9CET - chains P and W of the 4 polymer chains in the assembly; structure by electron microscopy, 3.00 A resolution.

[Chain P]
Molecule: Maltose/maltodextrin-binding periplasmic protein, Guillardia theta Fanzor1
From: Escherichia coli K-12
UniProtKB: chimeric construct of P0AEX9, L1JXG4: residues -391 to -26 from P0AEX9 (MALE_ECOLI) positions 27-392 (UniProt number = residue number + 418); residues 2-690 from L1JXG4 positions 2-690 (same numbers)
Sequence (1100 residues; row label = number of the first residue in the row; numbers below 1 keep their minus sign (Met-409 is residue -409)):
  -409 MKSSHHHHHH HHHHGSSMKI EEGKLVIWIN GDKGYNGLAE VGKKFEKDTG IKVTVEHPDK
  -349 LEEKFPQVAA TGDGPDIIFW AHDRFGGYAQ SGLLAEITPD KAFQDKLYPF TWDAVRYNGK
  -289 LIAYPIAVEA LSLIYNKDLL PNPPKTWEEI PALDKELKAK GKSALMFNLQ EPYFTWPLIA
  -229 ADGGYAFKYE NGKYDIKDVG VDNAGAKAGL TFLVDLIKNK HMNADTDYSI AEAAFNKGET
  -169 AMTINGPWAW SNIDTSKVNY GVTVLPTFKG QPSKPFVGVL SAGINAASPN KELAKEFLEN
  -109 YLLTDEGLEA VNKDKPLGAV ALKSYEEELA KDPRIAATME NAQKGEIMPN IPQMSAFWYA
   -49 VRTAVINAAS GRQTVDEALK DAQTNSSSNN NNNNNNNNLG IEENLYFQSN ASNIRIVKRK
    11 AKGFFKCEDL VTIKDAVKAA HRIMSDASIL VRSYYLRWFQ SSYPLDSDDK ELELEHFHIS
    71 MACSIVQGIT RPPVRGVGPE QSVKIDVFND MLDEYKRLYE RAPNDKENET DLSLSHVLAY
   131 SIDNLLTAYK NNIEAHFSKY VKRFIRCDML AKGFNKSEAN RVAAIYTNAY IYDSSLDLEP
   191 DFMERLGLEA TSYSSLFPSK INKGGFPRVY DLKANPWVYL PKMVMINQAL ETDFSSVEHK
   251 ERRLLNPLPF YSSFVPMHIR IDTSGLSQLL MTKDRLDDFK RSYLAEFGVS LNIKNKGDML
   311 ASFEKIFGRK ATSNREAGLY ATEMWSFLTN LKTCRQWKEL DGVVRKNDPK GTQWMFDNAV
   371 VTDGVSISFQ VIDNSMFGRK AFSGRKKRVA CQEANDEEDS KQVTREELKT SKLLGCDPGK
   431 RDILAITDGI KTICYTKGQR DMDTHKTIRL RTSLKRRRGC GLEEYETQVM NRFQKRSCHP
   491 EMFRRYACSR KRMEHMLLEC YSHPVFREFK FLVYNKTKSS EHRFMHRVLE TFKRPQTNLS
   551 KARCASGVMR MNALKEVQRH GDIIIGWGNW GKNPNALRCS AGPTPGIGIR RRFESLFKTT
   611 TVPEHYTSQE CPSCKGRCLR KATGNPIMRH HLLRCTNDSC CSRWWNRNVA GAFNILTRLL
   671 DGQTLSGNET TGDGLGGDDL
Unresolved in the structure: -409 to 1, 183-203, 394-414, 581-598, 671-690
Sequence notes: expression tag (-409 to -392); linker (-25 to 1)
Disulfides: Cys554-Cys651
Ion coordination: Zn2+: Cys621, Cys624, Cys628, Cys650
What the authors report for this chain:
  - mutagenesis - R85A: abolished catalytic activity
  - mutagenesis - S123A, H126A, Y130A, Q278A, F392A, N658D: decreased catalytic activity

[Chain W]
Molecule: 154-nt RNA strand
From: Guillardia theta
Sequence (154 nucleotides; numbered 1 to 154; the number before each row is that of its first residue):
     1 CACUAUCCGG UAACGAAACU ACCGGAGACG GGUUAGGAGG UGACGACCUC UAAAACCUAG
    61 AACUUAGAGU GCAAAAACGC CAUUACGAUU GUGAUGCCUA UUCAAGGGUG UCCCAAGUGU
   121 AAAAAGAAAG CACUCUAAGG AGUGGCCUUA UUAA
Unresolved in the structure: 1-4, 76-83, 89-116, 122-126, 150-154

[Chain P / chain W interface]
Pairs across the interface (120; chain P residue first):
  Ser2(P) - A141(W)  base contact
  Ile4(P) - A141(W)  base contact
  Arg5(P) - A141(W)  salt bridge to the phosphate
  Ile6(P) - A141(W)  hydrogen bond to the sugar
  Lys8(P) - G142(W)  phosphate contact
  Lys8(P) - U143(W)  salt bridge to the phosphate
  Arg9(P) - C63(W)  hydrogen bond to the sugar
  Lys10(P) - A61(W)  hydrogen bond to the sugar
  Lys10(P) - A62(W)  hydrogen bond to the base
  Lys10(P) - C63(W)  hydrogen bond to the phosphate
  Lys12(P) - A61(W)  salt bridge to the phosphate
  Lys12(P) - A62(W)  phosphate contact
  Asn134(P) - U143(W)  base contact
  Asn134(P) - G144(W)  hydrogen bond to the sugar
  Ala138(P) - G145(W)  sugar contact
  Asn141(P) - G144(W)  base contact
  Asn142(P) - C146(W)  hydrogen bond to the sugar
  His146(P) - C146(W)  hydrogen bond to the sugar
  His146(P) - C147(W)  hydrogen bond to the sugar
  Lys149(P) - C147(W)  hydrogen bond to the sugar
  Arg153(P) - U148(W)  salt bridge to the phosphate
  Arg253(P) - U149(W)  salt bridge to the phosphate
  Leu255(P) - C147(W)  phosphate contact
  Asn256(P) - C146(W)  hydrogen bond to the phosphate
  Asn256(P) - C147(W)  hydrogen bond to the phosphate
  Pro259(P) - G145(W)  sugar contact
  Pro259(P) - C146(W)  sugar contact
  Phe260(P) - C146(W)  phosphate contact
  Tyr261(P) - G144(W)  phosphate contact
  Tyr261(P) - G145(W)  phosphate contact
  Met267(P) - G144(W)  sugar contact
  His268(P) - U143(W)  sugar contact
  His268(P) - G144(W)  phosphate contact
  Arg345(P) - A62(W)  salt bridge to the phosphate
  Arg345(P) - C63(W)  salt bridge to the phosphate
  Glu349(P) - C63(W)  base contact
  Arg355(P) - G140(W)  base contact
  Arg355(P) - A141(W)  salt bridge to the phosphate
  Lys356(P) - A137(W)  salt bridge to the phosphate
  Asn357(P) - A138(W)  phosphate contact
  Asn357(P) - G139(W)  hydrogen bond to the phosphate
  Ser378(P) - G142(W)  hydrogen bond to the sugar
  Arg431(P) - A18(W)  salt bridge to the phosphate
  Gly439(P) - G15(W)  base contact
  Ile440(P) - G15(W)  base contact
  Lys441(P) - G9(W)  phosphate contact
  Lys441(P) - G10(W)  salt bridge to the phosphate
  Thr446(P) - C7(W)  hydrogen bond to the phosphate
  Thr446(P) - C8(W)  hydrogen bond to the phosphate
  Gly448(P) - C7(W)  sugar contact
  Gln449(P) - C7(W)  hydrogen bond to the sugar
  Met452(P) - U6(W)  base contact
  Met452(P) - C7(W)  sugar contact
  His455(P) - A28(W)  sugar contact
  His455(P) - C29(W)  sugar contact
  Ile458(P) - A28(W)  phosphate contact
  Ile458(P) - C29(W)  base contact
  Arg461(P) - A55(W)  salt bridge to the phosphate
  Arg461(P) - C56(W)  salt bridge to the phosphate
  Thr462(P) - C29(W)  base contact
  Lys465(P) - C57(W)  salt bridge to the phosphate
  Arg466(P) - A59(W)  salt bridge to the phosphate
  Arg486(P) - C147(W)  salt bridge to the phosphate
  Glu509(P) - A59(W)  base contact
  His513(P) - A59(W)  salt bridge to the phosphate
  His513(P) - G60(W)  base contact
  Pro514(P) - A59(W)  sugar contact
  Pro514(P) - G60(W)  sugar contact
  Val515(P) - C29(W)  base contact
  Val515(P) - G60(W)  base contact
  Glu518(P) - G60(W)  hydrogen bond to the sugar
  Glu518(P) - A61(W)  base contact
  Glu518(P) - A62(W)  hydrogen bond to the base
  Phe519(P) - C29(W)  base contact
  Lys520(P) - G144(W)  salt bridge to the phosphate
  Phe521(P) - A62(W)  base contact
  Leu522(P) - C29(W)  sugar contact
  Leu522(P) - A62(W)  base contact
  Tyr524(P) - G142(W)  phosphate contact
  Asn525(P) - A62(W)  base contact
  Asn525(P) - C63(W)  hydrogen bond to the phosphate
  Asn525(P) - U64(W)  hydrogen bond to the phosphate
  Lys528(P) - U64(W)  sugar contact
  Lys528(P) - G142(W)  salt bridge to the phosphate
  Ser529(P) - U64(W)  hydrogen bond to the phosphate
  Ser529(P) - U65(W)  phosphate contact
  His532(P) - U64(W)  sugar contact
  His532(P) - U65(W)  sugar contact
  Arg533(P) - U65(W)  salt bridge to the phosphate
  Arg533(P) - A66(W)  salt bridge to the phosphate
  His536(P) - U65(W)  sugar contact
  His536(P) - A66(W)  sugar contact
  Arg537(P) - C8(W)  hydrogen bond to the phosphate
  Arg537(P) - G9(W)  salt bridge to the phosphate
  Lys551(P) - U11(W)  salt bridge to the phosphate
  Ala552(P) - G15(W)  base contact
  Arg553(P) - C14(W)  hydrogen bond to the phosphate
  Arg553(P) - G15(W)  salt bridge to the phosphate
  Cys554(P) - G15(W)  hydrogen bond to the base
  Ser605(P) - G139(W)  phosphate contact
  Leu606(P) - A138(W)  sugar contact
  Arg639(P) - A17(W)  hydrogen bond to the base
  Arg639(P) - U20(W)  salt bridge to the phosphate
  His640(P) - C19(W)  salt bridge to the phosphate
  His641(P) - A17(W)  salt bridge to the phosphate
  His641(P) - A18(W)  phosphate contact
  Leu642(P) - A16(W)  base contact
  Leu642(P) - A17(W)  base contact
  Cys651(P) - C14(W)  sugar contact
  Cys651(P) - G15(W)  phosphate contact
  Ser652(P) - C14(W)  sugar contact
  Ser652(P) - G15(W)  hydrogen bond to the base
  Arg653(P) - C14(W)  sugar contact
  Arg653(P) - G15(W)  hydrogen bond to the phosphate
  Trp654(P) - G15(W)  phosphate contact
  Trp654(P) - A16(W)  stacking on the base
  Trp655(P) - G15(W)  base contact
  Asn656(P) - A16(W)  sugar contact
  Asn656(P) - A17(W)  hydrogen bond to the phosphate
  Phe663(P) - G15(W)  base contact
Also at the interface, not in a pair above, chain P (87 interface residues in all): Leu254, Ser263, Val371, Lys430, Thr442, Cys444, Ser512, Ala555, Ile637
Also at the interface, not in a pair above, chain W (42 interface residues in all): A12, G27, U58

[In short]
Chain P and chain W form an interface of 87 and 42 residues respectively, with 29 hydrogen bonds, 27 salt
bridges and 1 aromatic stacking contact. Polar pairs include Lys10(P)-A62(W), Glu518(P)-A62(W) and
Cys554(P)-G15(W). From the paper: S123A, H126A and Y130A of chain P, among others, reduce catalytic activity;
R85A of chain P abolishes catalytic activity; 7 substitutions were tested in all.
Chain P is Maltose/maltodextrin-binding periplasmic protein, Guillardia theta Fanzor1 (Escherichia coli K-12)
and chain W is a 154-nt RNA strand (Guillardia theta); the structure, Guillardia theta Fanzor (GtFz) State 3,
was determined by electron microscopy together with 9CER, 9CES, 9CEU, 9CEV, 9CEW, 9CEX and 6 further entries
from the same study.
